PDB entry 1Y31 | X-ray diffraction, 2.13 A resolution | chains C and D of the 4 polymer chains in the assembly

== Chain C ==
Name: Hemoglobin alpha chain
Organism: Homo sapiens
UniProt: P69905 (HBA_HUMAN); residue numbers follow UniProt; this construct covers 1-141
Chain sequence (141 residues; numbered 1 to 141; the number before each row is that of its first residue):
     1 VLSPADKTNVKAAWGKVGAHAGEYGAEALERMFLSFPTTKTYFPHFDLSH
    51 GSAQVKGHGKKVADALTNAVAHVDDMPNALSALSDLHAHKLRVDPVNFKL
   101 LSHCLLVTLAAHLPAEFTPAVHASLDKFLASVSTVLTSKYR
Curated features (UniProtKB/Swiss-Prot):
  - site: Lys61 (Not glycated)
  - natural variant: Asp6 (A6D: In J-Toronto; this construct carries the variant), Ala13 (A13D: In J-Paris 1/J-Aljezur), Glu27 (A27E: In Shenyang; this construct carries the variant), Lys61 (K61N: In Zambia; deletion: In Clinic), Asp64 (A64D: In Pontoise; this construct carries the variant), Asp75 (D75A: In Lille; D75G: In Chapel Hill; D75N: In G-Pest), Ala111 (A111D: In Petah Tikva)
Ion coordination: heme Fe near His87 (its only coordinating residue here)
Small-molecule neighbours: heme (HEM): Met32, Thr39, Tyr42, Phe43, His45, Phe46, His58, Lys61, Val62, Ala65, Leu66, Leu83, Leu86, His87, Leu91, Val93, Asn97, Phe98, Leu101, Val132, Leu136

== Chain D ==
Name: Hemoglobin beta chain
Organism: Homo sapiens
UniProt: P68871 (HBB_HUMAN); residue numbers follow UniProt; this construct covers 1-146
Chain sequence (146 residues; numbered 1 to 146; the number before each row is that of its first residue):
     1 MHLTPEEKSAVTALWGKVNVDEVGGEALGRLLVVAPWTQRFFESFGDLST
    51 PDAVMGNPKVKAHGKKVLGAFSDGLAHLDNLKGTFATLSELHCDKLHVDP
   101 ENFRLLGNVLVCVLAHHFGKEFTPPVQAAYQKVVAGVANALAHKYH
Sequence notes: engineered mutation Met1 (Val in P68871), Ala35 (Tyr in P68871)
Curated features (UniProtKB/Swiss-Prot):
  - natural variant: Leu3 (H3L: In Graz; this construct carries the variant), Glu7 (E7A: In G-Makassar; E7K: In Hb C; E7Q: In Machida; E7V: In SKCA), Lys8 (E8K: In G-Siriraj; this construct carries the variant), Val11 (A11V: In Iraq-Halabja; this construct carries the variant), Gly16 (W16G: In Randwick; this construct carries the variant), Val23 (E23V: In D-Granada; this construct carries the variant), Gly24 (V24G: In Miyashiro; this construct carries the variant), Gly25 (G25D: In Moscva; G25R: In Riverdale-Bronx; G25V: In Savannah), Leu32 (L32P: In Yokohama), Val33 (L33V: In Muscat; this construct carries the variant), Arg40 (Q40R: In Tianshui; this construct carries the variant), Phe42 (F42Y: In Mequon; deletion: In Bruxelles), 11 further natural variant entries in UniProt
Ion coordination: heme Fe near His92 (its only coordinating residue here)
Small-molecule neighbours: heme (HEM): Leu31, Thr38, Phe41, Phe42, Phe45, His63, Lys66, Val67, Ala70, Phe71, Phe85, Leu88, Leu91, His92, Leu96, Val98, Asn102, Phe103, Leu106, Val137, Leu141

== Chain C / chain D interface ==
Contacting residue pairs (35):
  Arg31(C) - Phe122(D)  hydrogen bond (side chain-backbone)
  Arg31(C) - Thr123(D)
  Arg31(C) - Pro124(D)
  Arg31(C) - Gln127(D)  hydrogen bond
  Leu34(C) - Pro124(D)  hydrophobic
  Leu34(C) - Ala128(D)
  Ser35(C) - Gln127(D)
  Ser35(C) - Ala128(D)
  Ser35(C) - Gln131(D)
  Phe36(C) - Gln131(D)
  His103(C) - Asn108(D)
  His103(C) - Gln127(D)
  His103(C) - Gln131(D)  hydrogen bond
  Cys104(C) - Gln127(D)
  Leu106(C) - Cys112(D)  hydrophobic
  Val107(C) - Cys112(D)  hydrophobic
  Val107(C) - Ala115(D)  hydrophobic
  Val107(C) - Gln127(D)
  Ala110(C) - Cys112(D)
  Ala110(C) - His116(D)
  Ala111(C) - Ala115(D)
  Ala111(C) - Gly119(D)
  Pro114(C) - His116(D)
  Phe117(C) - Arg30(D)  hydrogen bond (backbone-side chain)
  Phe117(C) - His116(D)
  Thr118(C) - Arg30(D)  hydrogen bond (backbone-side chain)
  Pro119(C) - Arg30(D)
  Pro119(C) - Val33(D)
  Pro119(C) - Met55(D)  hydrophobic
  His122(C) - Arg30(D)  hydrogen bond
  His122(C) - Val34(D)
  His122(C) - Cys112(D)
  Ala123(C) - Val33(D)
  Ala123(C) - Val34(D)  hydrophobic
  Asp126(C) - Val34(D)
Interface residues without a listed pair, chain C (19 interface residues in all): Glu30, Ala120
Interface residues without a listed pair, chain D (19 interface residues in all): Pro51, Val111, Lys120, Pro125

== In short ==
Chain C and chain D each contribute 19 residues to their interface; the contacts include 6 hydrogen bonds.
Polar contacts include Arg31(C)-Phe122(D), Arg31(C)-Gln127(D) and His103(C)-Gln131(D). Chain C binds heme.
Bound to chain D: heme.
Chain C is Hemoglobin alpha chain and chain D is Hemoglobin beta chain, both from Homo sapiens; the structure,
T-To-T(High) quaternary transitions in human hemoglobin: betaY35A deoxy low-salt (1 test set), was determined
by X-ray diffraction, deposited together with 1XXT, 1XY0, 1XZ5, 1XZ7, 1XZU, 1XZV and 45 further entries.
